Entry 8A8H (X-ray diffraction, 1.77 A resolution); this record covers chains A and B.

[Chain A (and B)]
Molecule: APS kinase from Methanothermococcus thermolithotrophicus
Organism: Methanothermococcus thermolithotrophicus DSM 2095
Notes: EC 2.7.1.25; chain B of this document is another copy of the same molecule, construct and numbering; everything in this record applies to it too
Chain sequence (192 residues; each row starts with the number of its first residue; numbers below 1 keep their minus sign (Gly-2 is residue -2)):
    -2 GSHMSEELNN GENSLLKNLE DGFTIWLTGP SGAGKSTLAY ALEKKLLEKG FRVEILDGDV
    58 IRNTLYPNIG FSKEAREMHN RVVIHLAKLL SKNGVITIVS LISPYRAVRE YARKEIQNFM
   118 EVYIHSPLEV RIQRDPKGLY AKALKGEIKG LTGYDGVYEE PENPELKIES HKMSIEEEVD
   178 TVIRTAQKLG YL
Disordered / not traced: -2 to 15, 125-152

[Interface between chain A and chain B]
Pairs across the interface - 29 pairs, chain A then chain B:
  Leu16(A) - Arg49(B)  hydrogen bond (backbone-side chain)
  Glu17(A) - Arg49(B)  hydrogen bond (backbone-side chain)
  Arg49(A) - Leu16(B)  hydrogen bond (side chain-backbone)
  Arg49(A) - Glu17(B)  hydrogen bond (side chain-backbone)
  Arg49(A) - Asn90(B)  hydrogen bond (side chain-backbone)
  Arg49(A) - Gly91(B)
  Glu51(A) - Leu86(B)
  Glu51(A) - Lys89(B)  salt bridge
  Glu51(A) - Asn90(B)  hydrogen bond
  Leu62(A) - Met75(B)
  Leu62(A) - Arg78(B)  hydrogen bond (backbone-side chain)
  Leu62(A) - His82(B)
  Tyr63(A) - Met75(B)  hydrophobic
  Met75(A) - Tyr63(B)  hydrophobic
  Met75(A) - Met75(B)  hydrophobic
  Arg78(A) - Leu62(B)  hydrogen bond (side chain-backbone)
  His82(A) - Leu62(B)
  Leu83(A) - Leu83(B)  hydrophobic
  Leu83(A) - Leu86(B)  hydrophobic
  Leu86(A) - Glu51(B)
  Leu86(A) - Leu83(B)  hydrophobic
  Leu86(A) - Leu87(B)
  Leu87(A) - Leu86(B)
  Lys89(A) - Glu51(B)  salt bridge
  Asn90(A) - Arg49(B)  hydrogen bond (backbone-side chain)
  Asn90(A) - Glu51(B)  hydrogen bond
  Asn90(A) - Val92(B)
  Gly91(A) - Arg49(B)
  Val92(A) - Asn90(B)
Also at the interface, not in a pair above, chain A (20 interface residues in all): Val50, Leu53, Thr61, Val79
Also at the interface, not in a pair above, chain B (21 interface residues in all): Val50, Leu53, Thr61, Ile66, Val79

[Overview]
20 residues of chain A and 21 residues of chain B are in contact, with 10 hydrogen bonds and 2 salt bridges.
Among the polar pairs are Glu51(A)-Lys89(B), Leu16(A)-Arg49(B) and Glu17(A)-Arg49(B).
Chain A and chain B are both APS kinase from Methanothermococcus thermolithotrophicus (Methanothermococcus
thermolithotrophicus DSM 2095); the structure, APS kinase from Methanothermococcus thermolithotrophicus
refined to 1.77 A, was determined by X-ray diffraction together with 8A8D, 8A8G, 8A8K and 8A8O from the same
study.
